PDB entry 7LIX | electron microscopy, 2.80 A resolution | chains A and B of the 4 polymer chains in the assembly

Chain A:
Protein: CaRSP1
From: Porphyridium purpureum
UniProt: A0A5J4YJY8 (A0A5J4YJY8_PORPP); numbering as in UniProt (aligned over 1-288)
Chain sequence (288 residues; row label = number of the first residue in the row):
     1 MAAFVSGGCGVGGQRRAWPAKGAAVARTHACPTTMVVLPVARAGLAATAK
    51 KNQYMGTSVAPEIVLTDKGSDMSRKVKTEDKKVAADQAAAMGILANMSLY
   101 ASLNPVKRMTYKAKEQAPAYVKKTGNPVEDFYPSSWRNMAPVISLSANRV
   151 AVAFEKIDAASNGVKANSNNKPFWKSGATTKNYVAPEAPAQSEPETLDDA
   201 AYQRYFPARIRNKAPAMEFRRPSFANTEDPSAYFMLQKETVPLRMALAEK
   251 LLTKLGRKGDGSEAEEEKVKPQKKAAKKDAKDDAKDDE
Unresolved in the structure: 1-35, 177-181, 191-199, 255-288
Residues lining bound ligands:
  - phycoerythrobilin (PEB), molecule 1: Tyr54, Met55, Gly56, Thr57, Ser58
  - phycoerythrobilin (PEB), molecule 2: Leu65, Thr66, Asp67, Arg74, Lys75, Val76
  - phycoerythrobilin (PEB), molecule 3: Val128, Tyr132, Arg137, Asn138, Met139, Asn169
  - phycoerythrobilin (PEB), molecule 4: Leu145, Ser146, Val150
  - phycoerythrobilin (PEB), molecule 5: Tyr202, Phe206, Ile210, Arg211, Asn212, Lys213
  - phycoerythrobilin (PEB), molecule 6: Phe219, Arg220, Arg221, Pro222, Phe224, Ala225, Asn226, Tyr233

Chain B:
Protein: B-phycoerythrin beta chain
From: Porphyridium purpureum
UniProt: P11393 (PHEB_PORPP); residues 1-177 here = UniProt positions 1-177
Chain sequence (177 residues; numbered 1 to 177; the number before each row is that of its first residue):
     1 MLDAFSRVVVNSDAKAAYVGGSDLQALKSFIADGNKRLDAVNSIVSNASC
    51 MVSDAVSGMICENPGLISPGGNCYTNRRMAACLRDGEIILRYVSYALLAG
   101 DASVLEDRCLNGLKETYIALGVPTNSSIRAVSIMKAQAVAFITNTATERK
   151 MSFAAGDCTSLASEVASYFDRVGAAIS
Unresolved in the structure: 1-15
Glycans and other covalent adducts: phycoerythrobilin (PEB) linked to Cys50, Cys61, Cys82, Cys158
Modified positions: Asn72 (N-methyl asparagine; MEN)
Residues lining bound ligands:
  - phycoerythrobilin (PEB), molecule 1: Leu24, Lys28, Ala32, Asn35, Lys36, Leu38, Asp39, Ala40, Asn42, Ile142, Thr143, Asn144, Phe153, Ala154, Ala155, Gly156, Asp157
  - phycoerythrobilin (PEB), molecule 2: Asn47, Asp54, Ser57, Gly58, Ile133, Ala136, Gln137, Ala140, Phe141, Ala146, Thr147, Glu148, Arg149
  - phycoerythrobilin (PEB), molecule 3: Met59, Asn72, Cys73, Arg77, Arg78, Ala81, Arg84, Asp85, Ile88, Ile89, Arg108, Cys109, Leu113, Thr116, Tyr117, Leu120, Val122, Pro123, Ser126, Ser127
Swiss-Prot annotation at these positions:
  - binding site (phycourobilin): Cys50, Cys61
  - binding site ((2R,3E)-phycoerythrobilin): Cys82, Cys158
  - modified residue: Asn72 (N4-methylasparagine)

Chain A / chain B interface:
Residue-residue contacts (63):
  Asn52(A) with Asp107(B); Arg108(B), hydrogen bond (side chain-backbone); Asn111(B), hydrogen bond (side chain-backbone)
  Tyr54(A) with Arg108(B)
  Met55(A) with Cys109(B); Asn111(B); Leu113(B); Thr116(B)
  Ser58(A) with Arg84(B), hydrogen bond; Ile88(B)
  Val59(A) with Tyr92(B), hydrogen bond (backbone-side chain)
  Ala60(A) with Arg91(B), hydrogen bond (backbone-side chain); Tyr92(B), hydrophobic
  Pro61(A) with Arg91(B), hydrogen bond (backbone-side chain); Tyr92(B); Tyr95(B), hydrophobic
  Glu62(A) with Arg91(B), salt bridge
  Ile63(A) with Tyr95(B)
  Leu65(A) with Leu38(B), hydrophobic
  Asp71(A) with Gly21(B); Gln25(B)
  Arg74(A) with Gly20(B); Gly21(B); Leu24(B)
  Lys75(A) with Tyr18(B); Val19(B)
  Val76(A) with Tyr18(B); Val19(B), hydrogen bond (backbone-backbone); Leu38(B), hydrophobic
  Lys77(A) with Ala17(B); Tyr18(B), hydrogen bond
  Thr78(A) with Ala16(B); Ala17(B), hydrogen bond (backbone-backbone); Tyr95(B); Leu98(B)
  Glu79(A) with Ala16(B)
  Lys81(A) with Arg91(B), hydrogen bond (backbone-side chain)
  Val83(A) with Arg84(B); Glu87(B); Ile88(B), hydrophobic; Arg91(B)
  Ala85(A) with Ala80(B)
  Gln87(A) with Asn76(B), hydrogen bond (backbone-side chain); Arg77(B)
  Ala90(A) with Asn76(B); Ala80(B); Leu83(B), hydrophobic
  Met91(A) with Asn76(B), hydrogen bond (backbone-side chain)
  Ile93(A) with Ser57(B)
  Leu94(A) with Ile67(B), hydrophobic; Met79(B), hydrophobic
  Met97(A) with Cys61(B), hydrophobic
  Ser98(A) with Ile67(B)
  Lys107(A) with Cys61(B), hydrogen bond (side chain-backbone); Glu62(B), hydrogen bond (side chain-backbone); Pro64(B)
  Tyr111(A) with Glu62(B), hydrogen bond (side chain-backbone); Asn63(B); Pro64(B)
  Ala113(A) with Ser68(B)
  Lys114(A) with Pro69(B)
  Gln116(A) with Pro69(B); Tyr74(B)
Also at the interface, not in a pair above, chain A (37 interface residues in all): Asp80, Ala84, Asp86, Tyr100, Ala101
Also at the interface, not in a pair above, chain B (44 interface residues in all): Val41, Val45, Ser53, Gly65, Gly70, Cys73, Ser94, Gly112

Summary:
37 residues of chain A face 44 of chain B across their interface, with 15 hydrogen bonds and 1 salt bridge.
Among the polar pairs are Glu62(A)-Arg91(B), Asn52(A)-Arg108(B) and Asn52(A)-Asn111(B). Ligands of chain A: 6
copies of phycoerythrobilin.
Here chain A is CaRSP1 and chain B is B-phycoerythrin beta chain, both from Porphyridium purpureum. Entry 7LIX
(CaRSP1 and scaffolded phycoerythrin beta subunits from the phycobilisome of Porphyridium purpureum) was
determined by electron microscopy, deposited together with 7LIY, 7LIZ and 7LJ0.
